3GHG - chains C and F of the 10 polymer chains in the assembly; structure by X-ray diffraction, 2.90 A resolution.

# Chain C (and F)
Protein: Fibrinogen gamma chain
Source organism: Homo sapiens
Notes: fragment: mature chain; chain F of this document is another copy of the same molecule, construct and numbering; everything in this record applies to it too
UniProt: P02679 (FIBG_HUMAN), isoform P02679-2; residues 1-411 here correspond to UniProt positions 27-437 (UniProt number = residue number + 26)
Chain sequence (411 residues; numbered 1 to 411; the number before each row is that of its first residue):
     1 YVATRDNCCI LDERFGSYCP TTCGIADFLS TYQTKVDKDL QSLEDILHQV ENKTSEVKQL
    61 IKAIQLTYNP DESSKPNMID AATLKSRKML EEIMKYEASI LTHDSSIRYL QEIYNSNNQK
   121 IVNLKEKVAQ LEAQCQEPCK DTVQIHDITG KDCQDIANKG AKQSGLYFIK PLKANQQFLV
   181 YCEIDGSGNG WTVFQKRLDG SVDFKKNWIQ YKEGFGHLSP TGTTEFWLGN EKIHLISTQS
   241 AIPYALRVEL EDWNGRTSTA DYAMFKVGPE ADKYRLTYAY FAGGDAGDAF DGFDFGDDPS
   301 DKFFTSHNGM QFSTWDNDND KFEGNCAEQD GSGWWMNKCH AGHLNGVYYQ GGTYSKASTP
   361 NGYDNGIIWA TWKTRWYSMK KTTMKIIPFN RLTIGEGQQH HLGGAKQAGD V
Unresolved in the structure: 1-13, 395-411 (chain F: 1-13, 396-411)
Disulfide bonds: Cys-153/Cys-182, Cys-326/Cys-339
Metal / ion sites: Ca2+: Asp-318, Asp-320, Phe-322
Swiss-Prot annotation at these positions:
  - region: Thr-374 to Glu-396 (Gamma-chain polymerization, binding amino end of another fibrin alpha chain)
  - binding site (Ca(2+)): Asp-318, Asp-320, Phe-322, Gly-324
  - site (Cleavage): Lys-58, Gln-59, Lys-62, Ala-63, Pro-76, Asn-77
  - modified residue: Ser-42 (Phosphoserine)
  - glycosylation (N-linked (GlcNAc...) asparagine): Asn-52 (complex), Asn-308
  - cross-link: Gln-398 (Isoglutamyl lysine isopeptide (Gln-Lys) (interchain with K-432)), Lys-406 (Isoglutamyl lysine isopeptide (Lys-Gln) (interchain with Q-424))

# How chain C and chain F interact
Pairs across the interface - 17 pairs, chain C then chain F:
  Arg-14(C) with Phe-28(F)
  Phe-15(C) with Pro-20(F); Gly-24(F); Ile-25(F), hydrophobic; Phe-28(F), hydrophobic
  Ser-17(C) with Pro-20(F); Thr-21(F)
  Tyr-18(C) with Cys-19(F); Pro-20(F)
  Cys-19(C) with Tyr-18(F); Cys-19(F), hydrogen bond (backbone-backbone)
  Pro-20(C) with Phe-15(F), hydrophobic; Tyr-18(F)
  Thr-21(C) with Phe-15(F); Ser-17(F)
  Gly-24(C) with Phe-15(F)
  Phe-28(C) with Arg-14(F)
Other interface residues (no listed pair), chain C (10 interface residues in all): Gly-16

# Overview
Chain C and chain F each contribute 10 residues to their interface, with 1 hydrogen bond. The hydrogen-bonded
pair Cys-19(C)/Cys-19(F) is a backbone contact. Asp-318(C), Asp-320(C) and Phe-322(C) coordinate Ca2+. Curated
annotation (UniProt) lists 4 Ca2+-binding residues on chain C.
Both chains are Fibrinogen gamma chain (Homo sapiens). Entry 3GHG (Crystal Structure of Human Fibrinogen) was
determined by X-ray diffraction.
